Entry 3AV1 (X-ray diffraction, 2.50 A resolution); this record covers chains E and F of the 10 polymer chains in the assembly.

== Chain E ==
Protein: Histone H3.2
From: Homo sapiens
Reference sequence: Q71DI3 (H32_HUMAN); residues 0-135 here correspond to UniProt positions 1-136 (UniProt number = residue number + 1)
Sequence (139 residues; row label = number of the first residue in the row; numbers below 1 keep their minus sign (Gly-3 is residue -3)):
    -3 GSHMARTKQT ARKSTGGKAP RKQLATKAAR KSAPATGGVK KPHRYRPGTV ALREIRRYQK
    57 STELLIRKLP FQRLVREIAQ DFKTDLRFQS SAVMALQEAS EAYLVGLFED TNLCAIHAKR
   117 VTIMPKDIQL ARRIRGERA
Disordered / not traced: -3 to 36
Differences from the reference sequence: expression tag (-3 to -1)
Curated features (UniProtKB/Swiss-Prot):
  - modified residue: Arg2 (Asymmetric dimethylarginine), Thr3 (Phosphothreonine), Lys4 (Allysine), Gln5 (5-glutamyl dopamine), Thr6 (Phosphothreonine), Arg8 (Citrulline), Lys9 (N6,N6,N6-trimethyllysine), Ser10 (ADP-ribosylserine), Thr11 (Phosphothreonine), Lys14 (N6-(2-hydroxyisobutyryl)lysine), Arg17 (Asymmetric dimethylarginine), Lys18 (N6-(2-hydroxyisobutyryl)lysine), Lys23 (N6-(2-hydroxyisobutyryl)lysine), Arg26 (Citrulline), Lys27 (N6,N6,N6-trimethyllysine), Ser28 (ADP-ribosylserine), Lys36 (N6,N6,N6-trimethyllysine), Lys37 (N6-methyllysine), Tyr41 (Phosphotyrosine), Lys56 (N6,N6,N6-trimethyllysine) and 8 more in UniProt
  - lipidation: Lys18 (N6-decanoyllysine), Cys110 (S-palmitoyl cysteine)

== Chain F ==
Protein: Histone H4
From: Homo sapiens
Reference sequence: P62805 (H4_HUMAN); residues 0-102 here correspond to UniProt positions 1-103 (UniProt number = residue number + 1)
Sequence (106 residues; each row starts with the number of its first residue; numbers below 1 keep their minus sign (Gly-3 is residue -3)):
    -3 GSHMSGRGKG GKGLGKGGAK RHRKVLRDNI QGITKPAIRR LARRGGVKRI SGLIYEETRG
    57 VLKVFLENVI RDAVTYTEHA KRKTVTAMDV VYALKRQGRT LYGFGG
Disordered / not traced: -3 to 18
Differences from the reference sequence: expression tag (-3 to -1)
Curated features (UniProtKB/Swiss-Prot):
  - DNA-binding region: Lys16 to Lys20
  - modified residue: Ser1 (N-acetylserine), Arg3 (Asymmetric dimethylarginine), Lys5 (N6-(2-hydroxyisobutyryl)lysine), Lys8 (N6-(2-hydroxyisobutyryl)lysine), Lys12 (N6-(2-hydroxyisobutyryl)lysine), Lys16 (N6-(2-hydroxyisobutyryl)lysine), Lys20 (N6,N6,N6-trimethyllysine), Lys31 (N6-(2-hydroxyisobutyryl)lysine), Lys44 (N6-(2-hydroxyisobutyryl)lysine), Ser47 (Phosphoserine), Tyr51 (Phosphotyrosine), Lys59 (N6-(2-hydroxyisobutyryl)lysine), Lys77 (N6-(2-hydroxyisobutyryl)lysine), Lys79 (N6-(2-hydroxyisobutyryl)lysine), Thr80 (Phosphothreonine), Tyr88 (Phosphotyrosine), Lys91 (N6-(2-hydroxyisobutyryl)lysine)
  - cross-link (Glycyl lysine isopeptide (Lys-Gly)): Lys12 (interchain with G-Cter in SUMO2), Lys20 (interchain with G-Cter in SUMO2), Lys31 (interchain with G-Cter in SUMO2), Lys59 (interchain with G-Cter in SUMO2), Lys79 (interchain with G-Cter in SUMO2), Lys91 (interchain with G-Cter in SUMO2)

== How chain E and chain F interact ==
Residue-residue contacts (104):
  Gly44(E) - Lys44(F)
  Ala47(E) - Arg39(F)
  Ala47(E) - Lys44(F)
  Leu48(E) - Lys44(F)
  Glu50(E) - Arg35(F)  salt bridge
  Glu50(E) - Arg39(F)  salt bridge
  Ile51(E) - Arg39(F)
  Ile51(E) - Gly42(F)
  Ile51(E) - Val43(F)
  Tyr54(E) - Arg36(F)
  Tyr54(E) - Arg39(F)
  Tyr54(E) - Arg40(F)  hydrogen bond (backbone-side chain)
  Gln55(E) - Arg39(F)
  Gln55(E) - Arg40(F)  hydrogen bond (side chain-backbone)
  Gln55(E) - Gly42(F)
  Ser57(E) - Arg40(F)  hydrogen bond (backbone-side chain)
  Thr58(E) - Arg40(F)
  Glu59(E) - Arg40(F)  salt bridge
  Leu61(E) - Ala33(F)
  Leu61(E) - Arg36(F)  hydrogen bond (backbone-side chain)
  Leu61(E) - Leu37(F)  hydrophobic
  Leu61(E) - Arg40(F)
  Arg63(E) - Gly28(F)  hydrogen bond (side chain-backbone)
  Arg63(E) - Thr30(F)
  Pro66(E) - Gly28(F)
  Arg69(E) - Asn25(F)
  Leu70(E) - Asn25(F)
  Leu70(E) - Ile26(F)  hydrophobic
  Leu70(E) - Ile29(F)  hydrophobic
  Leu70(E) - Leu62(F)  hydrophobic
  Val71(E) - Ile66(F)  hydrophobic
  Arg72(E) - Arg19(F)
  Arg72(E) - Leu22(F)
  Glu73(E) - Leu22(F)
  Glu73(E) - Arg23(F)
  Glu73(E) - Asp24(F)  hydrogen bond (side chain-backbone)
  Glu73(E) - Asn25(F)  hydrogen bond
  Ile74(E) - Leu62(F)  hydrophobic
  Ile74(E) - Glu63(F)
  Ile74(E) - Ile66(F)  hydrophobic
  Ala75(E) - Ile66(F)  hydrophobic
  Phe78(E) - Glu63(F)
  Phe78(E) - Arg67(F)
  Lys79(E) - Glu74(F)  salt bridge
  Asp81(E) - Lys79(F)
  Leu82(E) - Val70(F)  hydrophobic
  Leu82(E) - Lys79(F)
  Arg83(E) - Lys79(F)  hydrogen bond (backbone-backbone)
  Arg83(E) - Thr80(F)
  Arg83(E) - Val81(F)  hydrogen bond (backbone-backbone)
  Phe84(E) - Val81(F)  hydrophobic
  Gln85(E) - Val81(F)  hydrogen bond (backbone-backbone)
  Gln85(E) - Thr82(F)
  Gln85(E) - Ala83(F)  hydrogen bond (side chain-backbone)
  Ser87(E) - Ala83(F)
  Ser87(E) - Phe100(F)
  Ala88(E) - Val81(F)
  Ala88(E) - Thr82(F)
  Ala88(E) - Ala83(F)
  Ala88(E) - Val86(F)
  Met90(E) - Phe100(F)  hydrophobic
  Ala91(E) - Val86(F)  hydrophobic
  Ala91(E) - Leu97(F)
  Ala91(E) - Phe100(F)
  Leu92(E) - Val65(F)  hydrophobic
  Leu92(E) - Val86(F)  hydrophobic
  Glu94(E) - Phe100(F)
  Ala95(E) - Phe61(F)
  Ala95(E) - Leu90(F)  hydrophobic
  Ser96(E) - Leu58(F)
  Ser96(E) - Phe61(F)
  Glu97(E) - Leu37(F)
  Tyr99(E) - Val57(F)
  Tyr99(E) - Phe61(F)  hydrophobic
  Tyr99(E) - Arg95(F)
  Leu100(E) - Leu37(F)  hydrophobic
  Leu100(E) - Thr54(F)
  Val101(E) - Leu37(F)
  Val101(E) - Arg40(F)
  Val101(E) - Gly41(F)
  Leu103(E) - Val57(F)  hydrophobic
  Phe104(E) - Ile34(F)  hydrophobic
  Phe104(E) - Leu37(F)
  Phe104(E) - Ala38(F)  hydrophobic
  Phe104(E) - Val43(F)
  Phe104(E) - Thr54(F)
  Glu105(E) - Gly41(F)
  Asn108(E) - Gly42(F)  hydrogen bond (side chain-backbone)
  Asn108(E) - Val43(F)
  Val117(E) - Arg45(F)  hydrogen bond (backbone-backbone)
  Thr118(E) - Arg45(F)  hydrogen bond
  Thr118(E) - Ile46(F)
  Thr118(E) - Ser47(F)
  Ile119(E) - Val43(F)  hydrophobic
  Ile119(E) - Arg45(F)  hydrogen bond (backbone-backbone)
  Ile119(E) - Ser47(F)  hydrogen bond (backbone-backbone)
  Ile119(E) - Ile50(F)
  Met120(E) - Ser47(F)
  Met120(E) - Ile50(F)
  Pro121(E) - Leu49(F)  hydrophobic
  Pro121(E) - Ile50(F)
  Pro121(E) - Glu53(F)
  Ile124(E) - Ile50(F)  hydrophobic
  Gln125(E) - Glu53(F)  hydrogen bond
Also at the interface, not in a pair above, chain E (57 interface residues in all): Ile62, Phe67, Gln76, Asp77, Ala98, Arg128, Arg131

== Summary ==
The interface between chain E and chain F involves 57 residues on one side and 48 on the other; the contacts
include 17 hydrogen bonds and 4 salt bridges. Among the polar pairs are Glu50(E)-Arg35(F), Glu50(E)-Arg39(F)
and Glu59(E)-Arg40(F).
Chain E is Histone H3.2 and chain F is Histone H4, both from Homo sapiens; the structure, The human nucleosome
structure containing the histone variant H3.2, was determined by X-ray diffraction, deposited together with
3AV2.
